Entry 3JZI (X-ray diffraction, 2.31 A resolution); this record covers chains A and B.

# Chain A (and B)
Protein: Biotin carboxylase
Source organism: Escherichia coli
Notes: EC 6.3.4.14, 6.4.1.2; chain B of this document is another copy of the same molecule, construct and numbering; everything in this record applies to it too
UniProt: P24182 (ACCC_ECOLI); numbering as in UniProt (aligned over 1-449)
Chain sequence (486 residues; row label = number of the first residue in the row; numbers below 1 keep their minus sign (Met-20 is residue -20)):
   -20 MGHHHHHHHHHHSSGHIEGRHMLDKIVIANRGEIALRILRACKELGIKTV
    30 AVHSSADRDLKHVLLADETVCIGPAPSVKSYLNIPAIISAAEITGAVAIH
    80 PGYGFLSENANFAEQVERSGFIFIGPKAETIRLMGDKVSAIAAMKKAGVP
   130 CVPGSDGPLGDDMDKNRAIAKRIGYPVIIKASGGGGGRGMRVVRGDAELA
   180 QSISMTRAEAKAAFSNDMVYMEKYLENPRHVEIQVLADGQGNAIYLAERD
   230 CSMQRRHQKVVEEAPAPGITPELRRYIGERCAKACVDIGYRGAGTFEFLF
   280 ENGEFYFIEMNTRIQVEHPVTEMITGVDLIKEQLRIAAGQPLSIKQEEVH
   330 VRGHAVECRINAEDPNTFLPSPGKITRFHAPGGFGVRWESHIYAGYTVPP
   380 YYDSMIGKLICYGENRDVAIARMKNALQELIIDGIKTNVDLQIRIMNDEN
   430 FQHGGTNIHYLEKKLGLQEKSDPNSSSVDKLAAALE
Disordered / not traced: -20 to 0, 446-465 (chain B: -20 to -2, 445-465)
Construct notes: expression tag (-20 to 0, 450-465)
Swiss-Prot annotation at these positions:
  - active site: Arg292
  - binding site (ATP): Lys116, Lys159, Gly165, Gly166, Glu201 to Leu204, His209, His236, Glu276, Glu288
  - binding site (hydrogencarbonate): Lys238, Arg292, Val295, Arg338
  - binding site (Mg(2+)): Glu276, Glu288, Asn290
  - binding site (Mn(2+)): Glu276, Glu288, Asn290
  - binding site (biotin): Arg338
  - mutagenesis: Arg19 (R19E: Loss of homodimerization. No effect on ATP binding), Glu23 (E23R: Loss of homodimerization. No effect on ATP binding), Glu296 (E296A: Severe reduction in catalytic activity), Arg338 (R338A: Severe reduction in catalytic activity), Phe363 (F363A: Loss of homodimerization. No effect on ATP binding), Arg366 (R366E: Loss of homodimerization. No effect on ATP binding)
Residues lining bound ligands: JZL (7-amino-2-[(2-chlorobenzyl)amino]-1-{[(1S,2S)-2-hydroxycycloheptyl]methyl}-1H-benzimidazole-5-carboxamide): Lys116, Val131, Ile157, Lys159, Ala160, Gly163, Gly164, Gly165, Gly166, Arg167, Gly168, Met169, Tyr199, Glu201, Lys202, Tyr203, Leu204, His209, Gln233, His236, Glu276, Leu278, Ile287, Glu288, Ile437

# Interface between chain A and chain B
Contacting residue pairs - 57 pairs, chain A then chain B:
  Arg19(A) - Gly361(B)  hydrogen bond (side chain-backbone)
  Arg19(A) - Gly362(B)
  Arg19(A) - Asn404(B)
  Arg19(A) - Glu408(B)  salt bridge
  Lys22(A) - Asn404(B)
  Lys22(A) - Gln407(B)  hydrogen bond
  Glu23(A) - Ala400(B)
  Glu23(A) - Arg401(B)  salt bridge
  Glu23(A) - Asn404(B)  hydrogen bond (backbone-side chain)
  Lys40(A) - His358(B)
  Lys40(A) - Ile410(B)
  Leu44(A) - Glu408(B)
  Glu301(A) - Phe363(B)
  Met302(A) - Phe363(B)  hydrophobic
  Thr304(A) - Arg331(B)  hydrogen bond (backbone-side chain)
  Gly305(A) - Phe363(B)
  Val306(A) - Phe363(B)
  Asp307(A) - Phe363(B)
  Asp307(A) - Arg401(B)  salt bridge
  Lys310(A) - Val397(B)
  Arg331(A) - Thr304(B)  hydrogen bond (side chain-backbone)
  Arg331(A) - Arg331(B)
  His358(A) - Lys40(B)
  His358(A) - Ile371(B)
  His358(A) - Tyr372(B)
  Gly361(A) - Arg19(B)  hydrogen bond (backbone-side chain)
  Gly361(A) - Trp367(B)
  Gly362(A) - Arg19(B)
  Gly362(A) - Arg366(B)
  Gly362(A) - Trp367(B)
  Gly362(A) - Glu368(B)
  Phe363(A) - Glu301(B)
  Phe363(A) - Met302(B)  hydrophobic
  Phe363(A) - Gly305(B)
  Phe363(A) - Val306(B)
  Phe363(A) - Asp307(B)
  Phe363(A) - Arg366(B)
  Phe363(A) - Glu368(B)
  Arg366(A) - Gly362(B)
  Arg366(A) - Phe363(B)
  Trp367(A) - Gly361(B)
  Trp367(A) - Gly362(B)
  Glu368(A) - Gly362(B)
  Glu368(A) - Phe363(B)
  Ile371(A) - His358(B)
  Tyr372(A) - His358(B)
  Val397(A) - Glu23(B)
  Val397(A) - Lys310(B)
  Arg401(A) - Glu23(B)  salt bridge
  Arg401(A) - Asp307(B)  salt bridge
  Asn404(A) - Arg19(B)
  Asn404(A) - Lys22(B)
  Asn404(A) - Glu23(B)  hydrogen bond (side chain-backbone)
  Gln407(A) - Lys22(B)  hydrogen bond
  Glu408(A) - Arg19(B)  salt bridge
  Glu408(A) - Leu44(B)
  Ile410(A) - Lys40(B)
Other interface residues (no listed pair), chain A (32 interface residues in all): Phe357, Val365, Glu393, Ala400
Other interface residues (no listed pair), chain B (30 interface residues in all): Val365

# Overview
32 residues of chain A and 30 residues of chain B are in contact, with 8 hydrogen bonds and 6 salt bridges.
Polar contacts include Arg19(A)-Glu408(B), Glu23(A)-Arg401(B) and Asp307(A)-Arg401(B). Ligands of chain A:
compound JZL.
Both chains are Biotin carboxylase (Escherichia coli). Entry 3JZI (Crystal structure of biotin carboxylase
from E. Coli in complex with benzimidazole series) was determined by X-ray diffraction (same publication as
3JZF).
